6FFX - chains A and B of the 4 polymer chains in the assembly; structure by X-ray diffraction, 2.50 A resolution.

== Chain A (and B) ==
Name: Alcohol dehydrogenase
Source organism: Rhodococcus sp. M8
Notes: chain B of this document is another copy of the same molecule, construct and numbering; everything in this record applies to it too
UniProtKB: A0A1Q8I6M1 (A0A1Q8I6M1_9NOCA); residues 1-345 here = UniProt positions 1-345
Sequence (352 residues; row label = number of the first residue in the row):
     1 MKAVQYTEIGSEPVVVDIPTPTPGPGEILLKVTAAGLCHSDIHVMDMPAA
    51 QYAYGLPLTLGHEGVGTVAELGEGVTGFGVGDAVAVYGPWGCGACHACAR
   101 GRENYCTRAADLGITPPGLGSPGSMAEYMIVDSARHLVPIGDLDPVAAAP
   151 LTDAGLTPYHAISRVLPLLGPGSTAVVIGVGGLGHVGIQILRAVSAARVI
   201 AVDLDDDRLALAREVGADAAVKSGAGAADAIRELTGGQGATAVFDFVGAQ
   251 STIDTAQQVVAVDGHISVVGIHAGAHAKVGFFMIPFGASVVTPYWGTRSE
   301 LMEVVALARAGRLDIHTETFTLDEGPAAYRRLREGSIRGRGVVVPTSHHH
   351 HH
Not modelled in the structure: 347-352
Differences from the reference sequence: engineered mutation H43 (Phe in A0A1Q8I6M1); expression tag (346-352)
Metal / ion sites: Zn2+ site 1: C38, H62, D153; Zn2+ site 2: C92, C95, C98, C106
Ligand contacts: NAD (nicotinamide-adenine-dinucleotide): C38, H39, S40, H43, D153, T157, I178, G179, V180, G181, G182, L183, V202, D203, L204, D205, R208, S223, F246, V247, S251, T252, V269, G270, I271, P293, Y294, W295, L332, G339, R340

== Chain A / chain B interface ==
Residue-residue contacts (19):
  Y159(A) - P171(B)
  P171(A) - Y159(B)
  P171(A) - E303(B)
  P171(A) - A306(B)
  P171(A) - L307(B)  hydrophobic
  G172(A) - A306(B)
  R192(A) - R312(B)
  A193(A) - S195(B)
  A193(A) - A196(B)  hydrogen bond (backbone-backbone)
  V194(A) - V194(B)
  S195(A) - A193(B)
  A196(A) - A193(B)  hydrogen bond (backbone-backbone)
  A196(A) - L307(B)  hydrophobic
  A196(A) - R312(B)  hydrogen bond (backbone-side chain)
  E303(A) - P171(B)
  A306(A) - P171(B)
  A306(A) - G172(B)
  L307(A) - P171(B)  hydrophobic
  L307(A) - A196(B)  hydrophobic
Also at the interface, not in a pair above, chain A (13 interface residues in all): D218, R312
Also at the interface, not in a pair above, chain B (12 interface residues in all): R192

== In short ==
13 residues of chain A face 12 of chain B across their interface, with 3 hydrogen bonds. Among the polar pairs
are A196(A)-R312(B) and A193(A)-A196(B). Bound to chain A: NAD. C38(A), H62(A) and D153(A) coordinate Zn2+
site 1.
Chain A and chain B are both Alcohol dehydrogenase (Rhodococcus sp. M8); the structure, Crystal structure of
R. ruber ADH-A, mutant F43H, was determined by X-ray diffraction (same publication as 6FFZ).
